PDB entry 6H78 | X-ray diffraction, 2.70 A resolution | chains A and B

== Chain A (and B) ==
Name: Ubiquitin-like modifier-activating enzyme 5
Source organism: Homo sapiens
Notes: chain B of this document is another copy of the same molecule, construct and numbering; everything in this record applies to it too
UniProtKB: Q9GZZ9 (UBA5_HUMAN); residue numbers follow UniProt; this construct covers 36-335
Amino-acid sequence (300 residues; row label = number of the first residue in the row):
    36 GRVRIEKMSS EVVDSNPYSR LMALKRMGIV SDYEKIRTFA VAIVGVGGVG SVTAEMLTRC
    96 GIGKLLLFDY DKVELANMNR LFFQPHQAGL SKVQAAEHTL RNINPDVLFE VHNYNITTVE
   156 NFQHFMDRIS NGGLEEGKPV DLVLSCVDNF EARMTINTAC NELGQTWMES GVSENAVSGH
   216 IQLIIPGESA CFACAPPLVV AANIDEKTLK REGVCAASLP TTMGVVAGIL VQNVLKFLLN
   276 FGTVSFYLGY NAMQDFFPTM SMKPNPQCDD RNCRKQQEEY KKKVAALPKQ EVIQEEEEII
Not modelled in the structure: 244-247, 323-335 (chain B: 239-246, 322-335)
Bound ions: Mg2+ site 1: Asp106 (together with ATP); Mg2+ site 2: Asp183 (together with ATP); Zn2+: Cys226, Cys229, Cys303, Cys308
Residues lining bound ligands: ATP (adenosine-5'-triphosphate): Val79, Gly80, Val81, Gly82, Gly83, Phe103, Asp104, Tyr105, Asp106, Asn112, Arg115, Lys127, Tyr149, Asn150, Ile151, Thr152, Cys181, Val182, Asp183, Asn184, Ala187, Met258
Swiss-Prot annotation at these positions:
  - motif: Ile334, Ile335 (UFM1-interacting sequence (UIS))
  - active site: Cys250 (Glycyl thioester intermediate)
  - binding site (ATP): Gly83, Asp104, Lys127, Asn150, Asn184
  - binding site (Zn(2+)): Cys226, Cys229, Cys303, Cys308
  - modified residue: Ser45 (Phosphoserine)
  - natural variant: Arg55 (R55H: In DEE44), Met57 (M57V: In DEE44), Gly168 (G168E: In DEE44), Val260 (V260M: In DEE44), Lys310 (K310E: In SCAR24)
  - mutagenesis: Arg188 (R188A: Abolished ability to activate UFM1), His215 to Gln217 (Abolished ability to activate UFM1), Ala230 to Leu233 (Abolished interaction with UFM1), Cys250 (C250A: Abolished ability to activate UFM1; C250S: Forms a stable intermediate complex), Lys271 (K271D: Impaired ability to activate UFM1 via a trans-binding mechanism), Asp290 (D290K: Impaired homodimerization and ability to activate UFM1 via a trans-binding mechanism)
Reported in the primary citation:
  - conformationally variable residues: Cys250
  - Mg2+ coordination: Asp106, Asp183
  - post-translational modification sites: Tyr53 (citing earlier work)
  - mutagenesis - R55A, D106A: decreased catalytic activity
  - mutagenesis - R55A, D106A: decreased stability in response to ATP
  - mutagenesis - R55A (36-fold), D106A (10-fold): decreased binding to ATP
  - disease-associated variants - R55H (citing earlier work)
  - mutagenesis - R115A: abolished catalytic activity
  - mutagenesis - R115A (Kd= 20 nM): unchanged binding to ATP
  - mutagenesis - R115A (Tm change 22 degC): increased stability in response to ATP
  - catalytic residues: Arg115
  - mutagenesis - K271D, D290K: unchanged catalytic activity

== Chain A / chain B interface ==
Contacting residue pairs - 145 pairs, chain A then chain B:
  Gly36(A) with Pro120(B)
  Arg37(A) with Pro120(B)
  Val47(A) with Val249(B), hydrophobic; Cys250(B), hydrophobic
  Val48(A) with Ala111(B)
  Asp49(A) with Glu109(B); Leu110(B), hydrogen bond (backbone-backbone); Ala111(B), hydrogen bond (backbone-backbone)
  Ser50(A) with Leu110(B)
  Asn51(A) with Ala111(B)
  Pro52(A) with Leu110(B); Met113(B), hydrophobic; Asn114(B)
  Ser54(A) with Ala111(B)
  Arg55(A) with Ala111(B); Asn114(B); Arg115(B); Cys250(B); Ala251(B); Ala252(B); Ser253(B), hydrogen bond (backbone-backbone)
  Leu56(A) with Asn114(B); Ser253(B); Leu254(B), hydrophobic
  Ala58(A) with Ala252(B), hydrophobic
  Leu59(A) with Asn210(B); Ala252(B); Leu254(B), hydrophobic
  Arg61(A) with Val249(B); Cys250(B)
  Met62(A) with Glu209(B); Asn210(B)
  Ile64(A) with Asn210(B); Val212(B), hydrophobic
  Glu90(A) with Leu116(B); Phe117(B)
  Met91(A) with Leu116(B), hydrophobic; Pro255(B); Thr256(B); Gly259(B)
  Arg94(A) with Met113(B), hydrogen bond (side chain-backbone); Asn114(B); Arg115(B), hydrogen bond (side chain-backbone); Leu116(B); Phe117(B); Phe118(B), hydrogen bond (side chain-backbone)
  Cys95(A) with Pro255(B), hydrophobic
  Glu109(A) with Asp49(B)
  Leu110(A) with Gly36(B); Asp49(B), hydrogen bond (backbone-backbone); Ser50(B); Pro52(B)
  Ala111(A) with Val48(B); Asp49(B), hydrogen bond (backbone-backbone); Asn51(B); Ser54(B); Arg55(B)
  Met113(A) with Arg94(B), hydrogen bond (backbone-side chain)
  Asn114(A) with Pro52(B); Arg55(B); Leu56(B); Arg94(B)
  Arg115(A) with Arg55(B); Arg94(B), hydrogen bond (backbone-side chain)
  Leu116(A) with Glu90(B); Met91(B), hydrophobic; Arg94(B)
  Phe117(A) with Glu90(B), hydrogen bond (backbone-side chain); Arg94(B)
  Phe118(A) with Arg94(B), hydrogen bond (backbone-side chain)
  Gln119(A) with Thr134(B); Asn137(B); Ile138(B)
  Pro120(A) with Gly36(B), hydrogen bond (backbone-backbone); Asn137(B); Ile138(B)
  His121(A) with Asn137(B)
  Thr134(A) with Gln119(B)
  Asn137(A) with Gln119(B); Pro120(B); His121(B), hydrogen bond
  Ile138(A) with Gln119(B); Pro120(B)
  Glu209(A) with Met62(B)
  Asn210(A) with Leu59(B); Met62(B)
  Val212(A) with Ile64(B), hydrophobic
  Thr243(A) with Met62(B)
  Gly248(A) with Val47(B)
  Val249(A) with Met62(B), hydrophobic
  Cys250(A) with Val47(B), hydrophobic; Arg55(B); Ala58(B); Met62(B)
  Ala251(A) with Arg55(B)
  Ala252(A) with Arg55(B); Ala58(B), hydrophobic; Leu59(B), hydrophobic
  Ser253(A) with Arg55(B), hydrogen bond (backbone-backbone); Leu56(B)
  Leu254(A) with Leu56(B), hydrophobic; Leu59(B), hydrophobic
  Pro255(A) with Met91(B); Cys95(B), hydrophobic
  Thr256(A) with Gly263(B); Val266(B); Gln267(B), hydrogen bond; Leu270(B)
  Thr257(A) with Gln267(B), hydrogen bond
  Gly259(A) with Met91(B); Gly259(B)
  Val260(A) with Val260(B); Gly263(B); Ile264(B)
  Gly263(A) with Thr256(B); Val260(B)
  Ile264(A) with Val260(B)
  Val266(A) with Thr256(B)
  Gln267(A) with Leu254(B); Thr256(B), hydrogen bond; Thr257(B), hydrogen bond; Tyr285(B), hydrogen bond; Ala287(B)
  Asn268(A) with Asp290(B)
  Leu270(A) with Thr256(B)
  Lys271(A) with Ala287(B), hydrogen bond (side chain-backbone); Asp290(B), salt bridge
  Phe276(A) with Met288(B), hydrophobic
  Gly277(A) with Met288(B)
  Thr278(A) with Met288(B), hydrogen bond (backbone-backbone); Asp290(B)
  Ser280(A) with Asp290(B), hydrogen bond
  Leu283(A) with Asp290(B)
  Tyr285(A) with Gln267(B), hydrogen bond
  Ala287(A) with Gln267(B); Lys271(B), hydrogen bond (backbone-side chain)
  Met288(A) with Lys271(B); Phe276(B), hydrophobic; Gly277(B); Thr278(B), hydrogen bond (backbone-backbone)
  Asp290(A) with Lys271(B), salt bridge; Thr278(B); Ser280(B), hydrogen bond; Leu283(B)
  Phe292(A) with Phe292(B), hydrophobic
Interface residues without a listed pair, chain A (72 interface residues in all): Ala211, Glu241, Gln289, Thr294
Interface residues without a listed pair, chain B (66 interface residues in all): Arg37, Ala211, Asn268

== Overview ==
72 residues of chain A face 66 of chain B across their interface, with 27 hydrogen bonds and 2 salt bridges.
Among the polar pairs are Lys271(A)-Asp290(B), Arg94(A)-Met113(B) and Arg94(A)-Arg115(B). Chain A binds ATP.
From the paper: the catalytic residue Arg115(A); R55A and D106A of chain A reduce catalytic activity; 5
substitutions were tested in all.
Both chains are Ubiquitin-like modifier-activating enzyme 5 (Homo sapiens). Entry 6H78 (E1 enzyme for
ubiquitin like protein activation) was determined by X-ray diffraction.
